Entry 6NIT (X-ray diffraction, 3.80 A resolution); this record covers chains A and C of the 3 polymer chains in the assembly.

== Chain A ==
Name: Protein argonaute-2
Source organism: Homo sapiens
Notes: EC 3.1.26.-
Reference sequence: Q9UKV8 (AGO2_HUMAN); residues 1-859 here = UniProt positions 1-859
Chain sequence (859 residues; each row starts with the number of its first residue):
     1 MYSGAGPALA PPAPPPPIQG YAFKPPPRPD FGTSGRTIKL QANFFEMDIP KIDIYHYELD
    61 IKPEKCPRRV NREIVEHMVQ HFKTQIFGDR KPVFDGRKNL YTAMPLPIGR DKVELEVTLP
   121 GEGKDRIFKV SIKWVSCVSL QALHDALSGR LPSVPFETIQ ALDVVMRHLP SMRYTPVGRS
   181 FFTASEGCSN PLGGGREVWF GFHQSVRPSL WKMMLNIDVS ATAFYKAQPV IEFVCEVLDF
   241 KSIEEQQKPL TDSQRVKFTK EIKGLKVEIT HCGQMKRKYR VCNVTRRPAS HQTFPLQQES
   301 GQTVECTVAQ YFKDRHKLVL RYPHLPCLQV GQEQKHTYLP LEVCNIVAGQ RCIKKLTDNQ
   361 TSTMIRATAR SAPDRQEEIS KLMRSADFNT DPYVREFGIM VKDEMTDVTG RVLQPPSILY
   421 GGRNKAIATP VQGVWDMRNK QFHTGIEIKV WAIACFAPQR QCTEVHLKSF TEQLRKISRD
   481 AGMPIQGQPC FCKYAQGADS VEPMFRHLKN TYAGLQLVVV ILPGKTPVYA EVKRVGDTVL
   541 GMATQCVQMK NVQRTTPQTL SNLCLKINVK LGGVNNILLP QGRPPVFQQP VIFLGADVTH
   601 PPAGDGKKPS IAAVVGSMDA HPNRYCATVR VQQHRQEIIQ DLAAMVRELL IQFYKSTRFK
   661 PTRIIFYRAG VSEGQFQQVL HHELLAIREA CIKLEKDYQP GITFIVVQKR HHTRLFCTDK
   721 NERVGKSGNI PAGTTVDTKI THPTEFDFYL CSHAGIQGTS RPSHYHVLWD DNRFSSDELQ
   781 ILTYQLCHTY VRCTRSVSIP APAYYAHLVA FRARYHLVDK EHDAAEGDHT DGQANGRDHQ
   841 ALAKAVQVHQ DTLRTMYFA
Unresolved in the structure: 1-21, 64-65, 87-90, 121-126, 273-275, 603-606, 817-837
Construct notes: engineered mutation Asp-387 (Ser in Q9UKV8), Ala-669 (Asp in Q9UKV8), Ala-824 (Ser in Q9UKV8), Asp-828 (Ser in Q9UKV8), Asp-831 (Ser in Q9UKV8), Ala-834 (Ser in Q9UKV8)
Swiss-Prot annotation at these positions:
  - region: Tyr-311 to His-316 (Interaction with guide RNA), Phe-587 to Pro-590 (Interaction with GW182 family members), Leu-650 to Lys-660 (Interaction with GW182 family members), Lys-709, Arg-710 (Interaction with guide RNA), His-753 to Arg-761 (Interaction with guide RNA), Tyr-790 to Arg-812 (Interaction with guide RNA)
  - binding site (a divalent metal cation): Asp-597, His-807
  - modified residue: Tyr-2 (3'-nitrotyrosine), Pro-700 (4-hydroxyproline)
  - natural variant: Leu-192 (L192P: In LESKRES), Gly-201 (G201C: In LESKRES; G201V: In LESKRES), His-203 (H203Q: In LESKRES), Thr-357 (T357M: In LESKRES), Met-364 (M364T: In LESKRES), Ala-367 (A367P: In LESKRES), Gly-573 (G573S: In LESKRES), Gly-733 (G733R: In LESKRES), Cys-751 (C751Y: In LESKRES), Ser-760 (S760R: In LESKRES)
  - mutagenesis: Leu-140 (L140W: No effect), Phe-470 (F470V: No effect on miRNA-binding or target mRNA cleavage. Abrogates binding to the 7-methylguanosine cap of mRNA and prevents inhibition of translation. Abolishes interaction with TNRC6C ...), Phe-505 (F505V: No effect on miRNA-binding or target mRNA cleavage. Abrogates binding to the 7-methylguanosine cap of mRNA and prevents inhibition of translation and abolishes interaction with TNRC6C ...), Lys-533 (K533A: Impairs RNA cleavage), Gln-545 (Q545A: Impairs RNA cleavage), Lys-570 (K570A: Impairs RNA cleavage), Asp-597 (D597A: Abrogates RNA cleavage but does not affect binding to siRNA or translational repression), Gln-633 (Q633A: No effect; Q633R: Abrogates RNA cleavage. Binds siRNA), His-634 (H634P/A: Abrogates RNA cleavage. Binds siRNA), Glu-673 (E673A: Impairs RNA cleavage; E673G: No effect on RNA cleavage), Phe-676 (F676A/I/M/R/Y: Impairs RNA cleavage; F676V: Abrogates RNA cleavage), His-682 (H682Y: No effect), 5 further mutagenesis entries in UniProt
Reported in the primary citation:
  - conformationally variable residues (loop rearrangement): Gly-349 to Thr-357

== Chain C ==
Molecule: 21-nt RNA strand
Sequence (21 nucleotides; row label = number of the first residue in the row):
     1 UGGAGUGUGA CAAUGGUGUU U
Unresolved in the structure: 10-11, 21

== How chain A and chain C interact ==
Pairs across the interface (50):
  Ser-220(A) / U8(C)  phosphate contact
  Ala-221(A) / U8(C)  sugar contact
  Thr-222(A) / U8(C)  phosphate contact
  Thr-222(A) / G9(C)  hydrogen bond to the phosphate
  Arg-351(A) / G9(C)  salt bridge to the phosphate
  Thr-368(A) / G7(C)  sugar contact
  Ala-369(A) / G7(C)  phosphate contact
  Arg-375(A) / G7(C)  salt bridge to the phosphate
  Leu-522(A) / U1(C)  base contact
  Gly-524(A) / U1(C)  hydrogen bond to the base
  Lys-525(A) / U1(C)  base contact
  Thr-526(A) / U1(C)  hydrogen bond to the base
  Tyr-529(A) / U1(C)  hydrogen bond to the phosphate
  Lys-533(A) / U1(C)  salt bridge to the phosphate
  Gln-545(A) / U1(C)  hydrogen bond to the phosphate
  Cys-546(A) / U1(C)  hydrogen bond to the phosphate
  Gln-548(A) / U1(C)  hydrogen bond to the sugar
  Gln-548(A) / G2(C)  hydrogen bond to the phosphate
  Asn-551(A) / G2(C)  hydrogen bond to the phosphate
  Gln-558(A) / G2(C)  base contact
  Thr-559(A) / G2(C)  sugar contact
  Asn-562(A) / G2(C)  hydrogen bond to the base
  Leu-563(A) / G2(C)  hydrogen bond to the sugar
  Lys-566(A) / U1(C)  salt bridge to the phosphate
  Lys-566(A) / G2(C)  phosphate contact
  Lys-566(A) / G3(C)  phosphate contact
  Lys-570(A) / U1(C)  salt bridge to the phosphate
  Arg-714(A) / G7(C)  salt bridge to the phosphate
  His-753(A) / G5(C)  hydrogen bond to the phosphate
  His-753(A) / U6(C)  salt bridge to the phosphate
  Ile-756(A) / G5(C)  hydrogen bond to the sugar
  Gln-757(A) / G5(C)  hydrogen bond to the base
  Gln-757(A) / U6(C)  sugar contact
  Gly-758(A) / G7(C)  phosphate contact
  Thr-759(A) / U6(C)  sugar contact
  Thr-759(A) / G7(C)  hydrogen bond to the phosphate
  Ser-760(A) / U6(C)  phosphate contact
  Arg-761(A) / U6(C)  hydrogen bond to the phosphate
  Arg-761(A) / G7(C)  salt bridge to the phosphate
  Tyr-790(A) / A4(C)  hydrogen bond to the phosphate
  Arg-792(A) / G3(C)  salt bridge to the phosphate
  Arg-792(A) / A4(C)  salt bridge to the phosphate
  Cys-793(A) / G3(C)  sugar contact
  Cys-793(A) / A4(C)  sugar contact
  Arg-795(A) / A4(C)  hydrogen bond to the sugar
  Val-797(A) / A4(C)  phosphate contact
  Ser-798(A) / G5(C)  hydrogen bond to the phosphate
  Tyr-804(A) / A4(C)  phosphate contact
  Tyr-804(A) / G5(C)  hydrogen bond to the phosphate
  Ala-859(A) / U1(C)  phosphate contact
Interface residues without a listed pair, chain A (45 interface residues in all): Thr-544, Val-547, Pro-602, Ala-754, Gly-755, Arg-812
Interface residues without a listed pair, chain C (10 interface residues in all): A13

== Overview ==
45 residues of chain A face 10 of chain C across their interface, with 20 hydrogen bonds and 10 salt bridges.
Polar pairs include Gly-524(A)/U1(C), Thr-526(A)/U1(C) and Asn-562(A)/G2(C). UniProt lists divalent metal
cation-binding residues Asp-597(A) and His-807(A) and 17 mutagenesis sites on chain A. From the paper:
conformational variability at Gly-349(A).
Here chain A is Protein argonaute-2 (Homo sapiens) and chain C is a 21-nt RNA strand. Entry 6NIT (Human
Argonaute2-miR-122 bound to a target RNA with four central mismatches (bu4)) was determined by X-ray
diffraction together with 6MDZ, 6MFN and 6MFR from the same study.
